Entry 3INS (X-ray diffraction, 1.50 A resolution); this record covers chains A and B.

# Chain A
Protein: Insulin (chain A)
Organism: Sus scrofa
UniProt: P01315 (INS_PIG); residues 1-21 here correspond to UniProt positions 88-108 (UniProt number = residue number + 87)
Amino-acid sequence (21 residues; each row starts with the number of its first residue):
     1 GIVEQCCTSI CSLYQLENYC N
Disulfide bonds: Cys6-Cys11

# Chain B
Protein: Insulin (chain B)
Organism: Sus scrofa
UniProt: P01315 (INS_PIG); residues 1-30 here correspond to UniProt positions 25-54 (UniProt number = residue number + 24)
Amino-acid sequence (30 residues; row label = number of the first residue in the row):
     1 FVNQHLCGSH LVEALYLVCG ERGFFYTPKA
Ion coordination: Zn2+ near His10 (its only coordinating residue here)

# Interface between chain A and chain B
Cross-chain cystine bridges: Cys7(A)-Cys7(B), Cys20(A)-Cys19(B)
Pairs across the interface (35):
  Val3(A) with Leu11(B), hydrophobic; Tyr26(B); Thr27(B); Pro28(B), hydrophobic
  Glu4(A) with Pro28(B); Lys29(B), hydrogen bond (side chain-backbone)
  Cys6(A) with Gln4(B); His5(B); Leu6(B), hydrogen bond (backbone-backbone); Leu11(B), hydrophobic
  Cys7(A) with His5(B), hydrogen bond (backbone-side chain); Leu6(B), hydrogen bond (backbone-backbone); Cys7(B), disulfide
  Ser9(A) with His5(B)
  Ile10(A) with Asn3(B); Gln4(B)
  Cys11(A) with Asn3(B); Gln4(B), hydrogen bond (backbone-backbone)
  Ser12(A) with Asn3(B)
  Tyr14(A) with Phe1(B), hydrophobic
  Leu16(A) with Leu11(B), hydrophobic; Ala14(B), hydrophobic; Leu15(B)
  Glu17(A) with Val18(B); Arg22(B), salt bridge
  Tyr19(A) with Leu15(B), hydrophobic; Phe24(B); Phe25(B), hydrogen bond (backbone-backbone)
  Cys20(A) with Cys19(B), disulfide; Arg22(B), hydrogen bond; Gly23(B)
  Asn21(A) with Arg22(B), hydrogen bond (backbone-side chain); Gly23(B), hydrogen bond (backbone-backbone); Phe24(B); Phe25(B)
Other interface residues (no listed pair), chain A (16 interface residues in all): Ile2, Leu13

# Summary
Chain A and chain B form an interface of 16 and 19 residues respectively, with 2 disulfide bonds, 9 hydrogen
bonds and 1 salt bridge. Polar contacts include Glu17(A)-Arg22(B), Glu4(A)-Lys29(B) and Cys7(A)-His5(B).
Chain A is Insulin (chain A) and chain B is Insulin (chain B), both from Sus scrofa; the structure, Structure
of insulin. results of joint neutron and X-ray refinement, was determined by X-ray diffraction.
